PDB entry 5XOJ | X-ray diffraction, 2.20 A resolution | chains C and D of the 6 polymer chains in the assembly

[Chain C]
Molecule: Exportin-1
From: Saccharomyces cerevisiae (strain ATCC 204508 / S288c)
Notes: engineered mutation(s): residues 377-413 deleted
Reference sequence: P30822 (XPO1_YEAST); numbering as in UniProt; present here: 1-376, 414-1084
Sequence (1047 residues; numbered 1 to 1084; 37 numbers in that range are skipped by the numbering (no residue carries them; nothing is unmodelled there); the number before each row is that of its first residue):
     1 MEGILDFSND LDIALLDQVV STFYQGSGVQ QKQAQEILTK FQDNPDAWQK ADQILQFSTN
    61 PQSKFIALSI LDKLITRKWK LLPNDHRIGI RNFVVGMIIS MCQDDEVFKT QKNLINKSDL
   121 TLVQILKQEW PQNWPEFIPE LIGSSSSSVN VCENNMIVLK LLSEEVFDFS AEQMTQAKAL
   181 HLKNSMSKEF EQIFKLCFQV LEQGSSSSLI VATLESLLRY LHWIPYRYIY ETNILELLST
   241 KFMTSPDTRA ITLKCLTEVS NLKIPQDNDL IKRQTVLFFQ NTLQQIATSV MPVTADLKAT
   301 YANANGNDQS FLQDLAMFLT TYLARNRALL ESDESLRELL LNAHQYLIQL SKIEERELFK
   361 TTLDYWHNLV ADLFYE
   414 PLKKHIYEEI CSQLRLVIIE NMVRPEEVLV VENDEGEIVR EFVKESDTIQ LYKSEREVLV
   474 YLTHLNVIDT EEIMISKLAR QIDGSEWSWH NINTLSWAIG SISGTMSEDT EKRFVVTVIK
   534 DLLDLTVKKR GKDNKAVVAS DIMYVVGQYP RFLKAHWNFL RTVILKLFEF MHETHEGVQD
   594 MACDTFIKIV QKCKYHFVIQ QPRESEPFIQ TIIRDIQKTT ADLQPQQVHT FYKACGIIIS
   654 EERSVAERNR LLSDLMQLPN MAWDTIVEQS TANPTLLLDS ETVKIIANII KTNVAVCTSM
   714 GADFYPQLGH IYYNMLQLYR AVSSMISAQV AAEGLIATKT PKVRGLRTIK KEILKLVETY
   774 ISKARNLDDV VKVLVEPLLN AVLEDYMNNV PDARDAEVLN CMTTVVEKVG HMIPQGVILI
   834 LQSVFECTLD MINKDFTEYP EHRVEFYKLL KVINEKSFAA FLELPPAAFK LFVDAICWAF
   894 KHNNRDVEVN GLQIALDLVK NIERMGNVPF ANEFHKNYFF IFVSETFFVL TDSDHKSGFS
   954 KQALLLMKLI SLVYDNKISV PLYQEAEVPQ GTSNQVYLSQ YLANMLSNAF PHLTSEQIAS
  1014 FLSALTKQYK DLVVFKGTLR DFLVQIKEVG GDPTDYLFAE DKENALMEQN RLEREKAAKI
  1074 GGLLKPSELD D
Unresolved in the structure: 1-9, 263-265, 978-983, 1055-1084
Swiss-Prot annotation at these positions:
  - modified residue: Ser-1080 (Phosphoserine)
From the paper describing this entry:
  - conformationally variable residues (loop rearrangement): Leu-877

[Chain D]
Molecule: cAMP-dependent protein kinase inhibitor alpha
From: Homo sapiens
Reference sequence: P61925 (IPKA_HUMAN); numbering as in UniProt (aligned over 1-76)
Sequence (76 residues; each row starts with the number of its first residue):
     1 MTDVETTYAD FIASGRTGRR NAIHDILVSS ASGNLNELAL KLAGLDINKT EGEEDAQRSS
    61 TEQSGEAQGE AAKSES
Unresolved in the structure: 1-33, 53-76
Differences from the reference sequence: engineered mutation Leu-35 (Ser in P61925)
Swiss-Prot annotation at these positions:
  - site (Important for inhibition): Arg-16, Arg-19, Arg-20
  - modified residue: Thr-2 (N-acetylthreonine)

[How chain C and chain D interact]
Pairs across the interface - 32 pairs, chain C then chain D:
  Lys-525(C) with Leu-35(D)
  Val-529(C) with Leu-35(D), hydrophobic
  Ile-532(C) with Leu-38(D), hydrophobic
  Leu-536(C) with Lys-41(D); Leu-42(D)
  Thr-539(C) with Leu-45(D)
  Val-540(C) with Glu-51(D); Gly-52(D)
  Lys-541(C) with Gly-52(D)
  Lys-542(C) with Gly-52(D)
  Arg-543(C) with Gly-52(D)
  Lys-545(C) with Ile-47(D); Asn-48(D), hydrogen bond
  Lys-548(C) with Ile-47(D); Lys-49(D)
  Ala-549(C) with Ile-47(D)
  Ala-552(C) with Ile-47(D), hydrophobic
  Phe-565(C) with Leu-35(D), hydrophobic
  His-569(C) with Leu-35(D)
  Asn-571(C) with Asn-36(D), hydrogen bond; Ala-39(D)
  Phe-572(C) with Leu-38(D), hydrophobic; Ala-39(D), hydrophobic; Leu-42(D), hydrophobic
  Thr-575(C) with Ala-39(D)
  Val-576(C) with Leu-42(D), hydrophobic
  Lys-579(C) with Leu-42(D); Ala-43(D), hydrogen bond (side chain-backbone); Leu-45(D), hydrogen bond (side chain-backbone)
  Phe-583(C) with Leu-45(D), hydrophobic
  Glu-586(C) with Ile-47(D); Asn-48(D), hydrogen bond
Also at the interface, not in a pair above, chain C (25 interface residues in all): Lys-533, Ile-555, Met-556
Also at the interface, not in a pair above, chain D (16 interface residues in all): Asn-34, Glu-37, Asp-46

[Summary]
The interface between chain C and chain D involves 25 residues on one side and 16 on the other, with 5
hydrogen bonds. Polar contacts include Lys-545(C)/Asn-48(D), Asn-571(C)/Asn-36(D) and Lys-579(C)/Ala-43(D).
From the paper: conformational variability at Leu-877(C).
Here chain C is Exportin-1 (Saccharomyces cerevisiae (strain ATCC 204508 / S288c)) and chain D is
cAMP-dependent protein kinase inhibitor alpha (Homo sapiens). Entry 5XOJ (Crystal structure of
Xpo1p-PKI-Nup42p-Gsp1p-GTP complex) was determined by X-ray diffraction.
